Entry 8E12 (X-ray diffraction, 3.00 A resolution); this record covers chains B and C of the 3 polymer chains in the assembly.

[Chain B (and C)]
Molecule: BGL14
Source organism: synthetic construct
Notes: chain C of this document is another copy of the same molecule, construct and numbering; everything in this record applies to it too
Sequence (167 residues; each row starts with the number of its first residue):
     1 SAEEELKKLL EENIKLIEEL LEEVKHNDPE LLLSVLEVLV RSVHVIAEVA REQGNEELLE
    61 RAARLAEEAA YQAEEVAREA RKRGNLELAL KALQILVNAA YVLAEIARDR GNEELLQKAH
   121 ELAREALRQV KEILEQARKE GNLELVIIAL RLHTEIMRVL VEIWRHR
Not modelled in the structure: 1-2, 110-111 (chain C: 1-2, 51-55)
From the paper describing this entry:
  - self-association interface (contacts with another copy of this molecule); pairs are residue here / residue on that copy: Asn-13/His-153 (hydrogen bond)

[Interface between chain B and chain C]
Contacting residue pairs (8; chain B residue first):
  Leu-143(B) / Val-24(C)  hydrophobic
  Ile-147(B) / Val-38(C)  hydrophobic
  Leu-150(B) / Val-38(C)
  Arg-151(B) / Val-38(C)
  His-153(B) / Asn-13(C)
  Thr-154(B) / Val-38(C)
  Thr-154(B) / Arg-41(C)
  Thr-154(B) / Ser-42(C)
Also at the interface, not in a pair above, chain B (7 interface residues in all): Met-157
Also at the interface, not in a pair above, chain C (9 interface residues in all): Glu-12, Ser-34, Val-35, Val-45

[Summary]
Chain B and chain C form an interface of 7 and 9 residues respectively. The paper reports a self-association
interface involving Asn-13(B).
Chain B and chain C are both BGL14 (synthetic construct); the structure, Homotrimeric variant of tcTRP9,
BGL14, was determined by X-ray diffraction (same publication as 8E0L, 8E0M, 8E0N and 8E0O).
